PDB entry 6B2Y | X-ray diffraction, 1.77 A resolution | chain A

== Chain A ==
Molecule: Solute-binding periplasmic protein of iron/siderophore ABC transporter
Source organism: Yersinia pestis
UniProt: Q8D027 (Q8D027_YERPE); residues -37 to 351 here correspond to UniProt positions 1-389 (UniProt number = residue number + 38)
Chain sequence (401 residues; row label = number of the first residue in the row; numbers below 1 keep their minus sign (Met-37 is residue -37)):
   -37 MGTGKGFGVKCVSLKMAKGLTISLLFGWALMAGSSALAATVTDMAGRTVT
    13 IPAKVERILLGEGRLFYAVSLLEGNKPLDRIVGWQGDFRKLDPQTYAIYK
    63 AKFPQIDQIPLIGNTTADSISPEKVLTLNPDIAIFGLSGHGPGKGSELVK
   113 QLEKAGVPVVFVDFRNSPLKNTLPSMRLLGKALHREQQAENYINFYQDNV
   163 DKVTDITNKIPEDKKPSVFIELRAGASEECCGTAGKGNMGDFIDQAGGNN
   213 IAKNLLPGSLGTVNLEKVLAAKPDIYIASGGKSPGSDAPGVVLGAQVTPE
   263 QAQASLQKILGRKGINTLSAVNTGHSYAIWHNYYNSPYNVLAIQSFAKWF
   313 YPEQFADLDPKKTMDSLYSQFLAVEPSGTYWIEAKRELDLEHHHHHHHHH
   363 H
Not modelled in the structure: -37 to 0, 79, 101-107, 347-363
Sequence notes: expression tag (352-363)
Disulfide bonds: Cys192-Cys193
Bound ions: Na+: Tyr61, Tyr300

== Summary ==
The Na+ site is built by Tyr61 and Tyr300.
Chain A is Solute-binding periplasmic protein of iron/siderophore ABC transporter (Yersinia pestis); the
structure, Apo YiuA Crystal Form 2, was determined by X-ray diffraction together with 6B2X from the same
study.
